Entry 7NDY (X-ray diffraction, 1.44 A resolution); this record covers chains A and B of the 3 polymer chains in the assembly.

# Chain A (and B)
Protein: Barrier-to-autointegration factor, N-terminally processed
Source organism: Homo sapiens
Notes: chain B of this document is another copy of the same molecule, construct and numbering; everything in this record applies to it too
UniProt: O75531 (BAF_HUMAN); residues 2-89 here = UniProt positions 2-89
Amino-acid sequence (89 residues; each row starts with the number of its first residue):
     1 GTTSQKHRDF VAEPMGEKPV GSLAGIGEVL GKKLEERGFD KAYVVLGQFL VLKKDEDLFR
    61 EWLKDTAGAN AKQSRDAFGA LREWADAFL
Unresolved in the structure: 1
Construct notes: expression tag (1); conflict Ala67 (Cys in O75531), Ala77 (Cys in O75531), Ala80 (Cys in O75531), Ala85 (Cys in O75531)
Modified positions: Thr3 (phosphothreonine; TPO); Ser4 (phosphoserine; SEP)
Curated features (UniProtKB/Swiss-Prot):
  - modified residue: Thr2 (Microbial infection: Phosphothreonine), Thr3 (Microbial infection: Phosphothreonine), Ser4 (Phosphoserine)
  - natural variant: Ala12 (A12T: In NGPS)
  - mutagenesis: Thr2 to Ser4 (95% nuclear localization. Loss of BAF phosphorylation and ability to suppress vaccinia virus DNA replication; 85% cytoplasmic localization), Thr2 to Thr3 (No effect on the initial rate of phosphorylation but a second slow phase of phosphorylation is absent), Ser4 (S4A: Delayed phosphorylation with a 10-fold decrease in the initial phosphorylation rate. 71% loss of binding to lamin A; S4D: 75% cytoplasmic localization ...), Lys6 (K6A: Complete loss of LEMD3/MAN1 and histone H1/H3 binding; K6E: Complete loss of dsDNA and LEMD3/MAN1 binding), Arg8 (R8A: Enhances histone H1/H3 binding; R8E: Complete loss of LEMD3/MAN1 binding), Asp9 (D9A: Reduces binding to dsDNA, LEMD3/MAN1 and histone H1/H3. Reduced interaction with PARP1), Pro14 (P14A: No effect on LEMD3/MAN1 and enhances histone H1/H3 binding), Lys18 (K18A: No effect on histone H1/H3 binding), Gly25 (G25E: Complete loss of dsDNA, EMD, histone H1/H3 and LEMD3/MAN1 binding; G25Q: Complete loss of EMD binding and reduces dsDNA binding), Ile26 (I26A: Reduces histone H1/H3 and LEMD3/MAN1 binding. Fails to promote HIV-1 genome integration; I26K: Fails to promote HIV-1 genome integration), Gly27 (G27E: Fails to bind dsDNA; G27Q: Reduces binding to dsDNA), Val29 (V29A: No effect on histone H1/H3 binding), 16 further mutagenesis entries in UniProt
Reported in the primary citation:
  - post-translational modification sites: Thr3, Ser4
  - contacts within the chain: Thr3-Lys72
  - contacts within the chain: Val11-Phe88, Ala12-Phe88 (proposed by the authors, not directly observed)
  - mutagenesis - S4E: decreased binding to dsDNA
  - mutagenesis - S4E: abolished binding to 7nt- and 21nt- dsDNA
  - disease-associated variants - A12T: unchanged binding to dsDNA

# Interface between chain A and chain B
Contacting residue pairs (38; chain A residue first):
  Pro14(A) with Phe88(B); Leu89(B)
  Met15(A) with Leu89(B), hydrogen bond (backbone-backbone)
  Gly16(A) with Leu89(B), hydrogen bond (backbone-backbone)
  Glu17(A) with Lys54(B), salt bridge
  Asp40(A) with Lys53(B), salt bridge
  Tyr43(A) with Leu50(B); Lys53(B), hydrogen bond; Lys54(B); Leu89(B), hydrophobic
  Val44(A) with Leu50(B); Val51(B); Lys53(B)
  Leu46(A) with Leu50(B), hydrophobic; Leu89(B), hydrophobic
  Gly47(A) with Gly47(B); Leu50(B); Val51(B)
  Gln48(A) with Val51(B)
  Leu50(A) with Tyr43(B); Leu46(B), hydrophobic; Gly47(B)
  Val51(A) with Val44(B); Gly47(B); Gln48(B)
  Lys53(A) with Gly38(B), hydrogen bond (side chain-backbone); Asp40(B), salt bridge; Tyr43(B)
  Lys54(A) with Glu17(B), salt bridge; Tyr43(B)
  Trp84(A) with Leu89(B)
  Phe88(A) with Pro14(B)
  Leu89(A) with Pro14(B); Met15(B), hydrogen bond (backbone-backbone); Gly16(B), hydrogen bond (backbone-backbone); Tyr43(B), hydrophobic; Leu46(B), hydrophobic; Trp84(B), hydrophobic
Also at the interface, not in a pair above, chain A (18 interface residues in all): Gly38

# Overview
Chain A and chain B each contribute 18 residues to their interface; the contacts include 6 hydrogen bonds and
4 salt bridges. Polar pairs include Glu17(A)-Lys54(B), Asp40(A)-Lys53(B) and Met15(A)-Leu89(B). Curated
annotation (UniProt) lists 28 mutagenesis sites on chain A. The paper reports that S4E of chain A reduces
binding to dsDNA; modification sites Thr3(A) and Ser4(A).
Both chains are Barrier-to-autointegration factor, N-terminally processed (Homo sapiens). Entry 7NDY
(Di-phosphorylated Barrier-to-Autointegration Factor (BAF) in complex with LEM domain of Emerin) was
determined by X-ray diffraction together with 7ABM from the same study.
